Entry 4D6N (X-ray diffraction, 2.35 A resolution); this record covers chains K and N of the 5 polymer chains in the assembly.

[Chain K]
Molecule: Homing endonuclease I-dmoi
Source organism: Desulfurococcus mobilis
Notes: EC 3.1.-.-
UniProtKB: P21505 (DMO1_DESMO); residues 2-188 here = UniProt positions 2-188
Sequence (199 residues; each row starts with the number of its first residue):
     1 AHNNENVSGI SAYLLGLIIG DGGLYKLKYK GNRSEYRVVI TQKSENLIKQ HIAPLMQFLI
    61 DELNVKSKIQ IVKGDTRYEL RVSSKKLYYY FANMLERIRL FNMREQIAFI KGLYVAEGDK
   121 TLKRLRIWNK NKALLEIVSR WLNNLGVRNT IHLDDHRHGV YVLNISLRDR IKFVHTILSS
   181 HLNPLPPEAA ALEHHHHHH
Not modelled in the structure: 1-5, 183-199
Differences from the reference sequence: expression tag (1, 189-199)
Metal / ion sites: Mg2+ site 1: Gly20, Glu117 (shared with 1 residue of chain M; DC15(N) of chain N); Mg2+ site 2: Asp21, Ala116 (shared with 1 residue of chain L; 1 residue of chain O)
Swiss-Prot annotation at these positions:
  - active site: Asp21, Glu117

[Chain N]
Molecule: 15-nt DNA strand
Sequence (15 nucleotides; row label = number of the first residue in the row):
     1 CGCGCCGGAA CTTAC
Metal / ion sites: Mg2+: DC15 (shared with Gly20(K), Glu117(K) of chain K; 1 residue of chain M)

[Interface between chain K and chain N]
Pairs across the interface (40):
  Tyr29(K) - DC6(N)  base contact
  Asn32(K) - DG2(N)  phosphate contact
  Asn32(K) - DC3(N)  base contact
  Arg33(K) - DC3(N)  base contact
  Arg33(K) - DG4(N)  base contact
  Ser34(K) - DC3(N)  sugar contact
  Ser34(K) - DG4(N)  hydrogen bond to the phosphate
  Ser34(K) - DC5(N)  hydrogen bond to the base
  Glu35(K) - DC6(N)  hydrogen bond to the base
  Glu35(K) - DG7(N)  base contact
  Tyr36(K) - DG4(N)  hydrogen bond to the phosphate
  Tyr36(K) - DC5(N)  phosphate contact
  Arg37(K) - DG7(N)  hydrogen bond to the base
  Arg37(K) - DG8(N)  hydrogen bond to the base
  Ser67(K) - DC5(N)  sugar contact
  Ser67(K) - DC6(N)  phosphate contact
  Lys68(K) - DC6(N)  hydrogen bond to the phosphate
  Lys68(K) - DG7(N)  salt bridge to the phosphate
  Gln70(K) - DC6(N)  sugar contact
  Gln70(K) - DG7(N)  base contact
  Arg77(K) - DA10(N)  base contact
  Glu79(K) - DA9(N)  base contact
  Arg81(K) - DG7(N)  hydrogen bond to the base
  Arg81(K) - DG8(N)  hydrogen bond to the base
  Arg81(K) - DA9(N)  base contact
  Ser83(K) - DC5(N)  sugar contact
  Ser83(K) - DC6(N)  phosphate contact
  Ser84(K) - DC5(N)  phosphate contact
  Lys85(K) - DG4(N)  salt bridge to the phosphate
  Lys85(K) - DC5(N)  hydrogen bond to the phosphate
  Glu117(K) - DC15(N)  phosphate contact
  Trp128(K) - DC15(N)  sugar contact
  Asn129(K) - DC15(N)  hydrogen bond to the phosphate
  Lys130(K) - DA14(N)  salt bridge to the phosphate
  Lys130(K) - DC15(N)  hydrogen bond to the phosphate
  Asp155(K) - DC15(N)  hydrogen bond to the base
  Arg157(K) - DC15(N)  base contact
  His158(K) - DA14(N)  hydrogen bond to the base
  Val160(K) - DA14(N)  sugar contact
  Val160(K) - DC15(N)  base contact
Interface residues without a listed pair, chain K (27 interface residues in all): Gly20, Lys66, Val72
Interface residues without a listed pair, chain N (12 interface residues in all): DT13

[In short]
The interface between chain K and chain N involves 27 residues on one side and 12 on the other, with 14
hydrogen bonds and 3 salt bridges. Polar pairs include Ser34(K)-DC5(N), Glu35(K)-DC6(N) and Arg37(K)-DG7(N).
Here chain K is Homing endonuclease I-dmoi (Desulfurococcus mobilis) and chain N is a 15-nt DNA strand. Entry
4D6N (The crystal structure of I-dmoi in complex with its target DNA at 10 days incubation in ...) was
determined by X-ray diffraction together with 4D6O, 4UN7, 4UN8, 4UN9, 4UNA, 4UNB, 4UNC and 4UT0 from the same
study.
